Entry 9ETZ (electron microscopy, 2.40 A resolution); this record covers chains C and D of the 32 polymer chains in the assembly.

[Chain C]
Name: Cytochrome b
From: Saccharomyces cerevisiae
Notes: EC 7.1.1.8
UniProtKB: P00163 (CYB_YEAST); numbering as in UniProt (aligned over 1-385)
Sequence (385 residues; row label = number of the first residue in the row):
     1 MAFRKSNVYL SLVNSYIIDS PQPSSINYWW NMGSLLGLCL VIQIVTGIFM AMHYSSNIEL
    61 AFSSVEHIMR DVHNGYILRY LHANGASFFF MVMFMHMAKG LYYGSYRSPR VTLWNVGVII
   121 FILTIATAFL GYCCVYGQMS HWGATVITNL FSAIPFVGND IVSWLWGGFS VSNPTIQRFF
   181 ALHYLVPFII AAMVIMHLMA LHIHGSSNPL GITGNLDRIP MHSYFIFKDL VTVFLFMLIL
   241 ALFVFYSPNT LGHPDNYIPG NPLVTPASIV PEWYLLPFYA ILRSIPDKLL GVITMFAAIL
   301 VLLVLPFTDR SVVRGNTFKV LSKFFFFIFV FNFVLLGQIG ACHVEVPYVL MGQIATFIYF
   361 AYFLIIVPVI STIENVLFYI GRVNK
Bound ions: heme Fe site 1: His-82, His-183; heme Fe site 2: His-96, His-197
Residues lining bound ligands:
  - heme (HEM), molecule 1: Trp-30, Met-32, Gly-33, Ser-34, Leu-36, Gly-37, Phe-89, Met-93, His-96, Met-97, Lys-99, Ser-105, Leu-113, Trp-114, Gly-117, Val-118, Ile-120, Phe-121, Val-194, His-197, Leu-198, Leu-201, Ser-206, Ser-207
  - heme (HEM), molecule 2: Leu-40, Gln-43, Ile-44, Gly-47, Ile-48, Met-50, Ala-51, Tyr-54, Val-65, Arg-79, His-82, Ala-83, Ala-86, Thr-127, Ala-128, Gly-131, Tyr-132, Cys-134, Val-135, Phe-180, His-183, Tyr-184, Pro-187, Glu-272, Tyr-274
  - 1,2-diacyl-sn-glycero-3-phoshocholine (PCF): Trp-29, Phe-94, Met-95, Met-97, Ala-98, Tyr-102, Tyr-103, Thr-317, Phe-318, Phe-326, Phe-327, Phe-329, Val-330, Phe-333
  - UQ6 (5-(3,7,11,15,19,23-hexamethyl-tetracosa-2,6,10,14,18,22-hexaenyl)-2,3-dimethoxy-6-methyl-benzene-1,4-diol), molecule 1: Tyr-16, Ile-17, Gly-33, Ser-34, Gly-37, Leu-38, Leu-40, Val-41, Ile-44, Val-45, Ile-48, Phe-49, Met-52, Ala-191, Leu-198, Met-221, Ile-226, Asp-229
  - UQ6, molecule 2: Trp-164, Leu-182, Leu-185

[Chain D]
Name: Cytochrome c1, heme protein, mitochondrial
From: Saccharomyces cerevisiae
Notes: EC 7.1.1.8
UniProtKB: P07143 (CY1_YEAST); residue numbers follow UniProt; this construct covers 62-308
Sequence (247 residues; each row starts with the number of its first residue):
    62 MTAAEHGLHA PAYAWSHNGP FETFDHASIR RGYQVYREVC AACHSLDRVA WRTLVGVSHT
   122 NEEVRNMAEE FEYDDEPDEQ GNPKKRPGKL SDYIPGPYPN EQAARAANQG ALPPDLSLIV
   182 KARHGGCDYI FSLLTGYPDE PPAGVALPPG SNYNPYFPGG SIAMARVLFD DMVEYEDGTP
   242 ATTSQMAKDV TTFLNWCAEP EHDERKRLGL KTVIILSSLY LLSIWVKKFK WAGIKTRKFV
   302 FNPPKPR
Bound ions: heme c Fe: His-105, Met-225
Residues lining bound ligands: heme c (HEC): Val-100, Cys-101, Cys-104, His-105, Asn-169, Ala-172, Leu-173, Pro-174, Pro-175, Leu-177, Ile-180, Arg-184, Tyr-190, Ile-191, Leu-194, Leu-195, Phe-218, Ile-223, Ala-224, Met-225, Val-228, Leu-229, Val-251

[Chain C / chain D interface]
Residue-residue contacts (53; chain C residue first):
  Phe-62(C) with Arg-109(D)
  Ser-63(C) with Arg-109(D), hydrogen bond
  Glu-66(C) with Arg-109(D); Leu-179(D)
  Met-69(C) with Lys-182(D)
  Arg-70(C) with Arg-109(D); Ser-178(D); Leu-179(D); Cys-258(D), hydrogen bond (side chain-backbone)
  Asp-71(C) with Arg-113(D), salt bridge
  Tyr-76(C) with Glu-262(D); Arg-266(D)
  Tyr-80(C) with Lys-182(D), hydrogen bond
  Asp-217(C) with Arg-298(D), salt bridge
  Ile-219(C) with Ile-295(D), hydrophobic
  Ser-223(C) with Lys-291(D)
  Tyr-224(C) with Lys-291(D); Trp-292(D), hydrogen bond (backbone-side chain); Ile-295(D), hydrophobic
  Phe-225(C) with Trp-292(D), hydrophobic
  Phe-227(C) with Val-287(D), hydrophobic; Lys-291(D)
  Lys-228(C) with Lys-288(D)
  Val-231(C) with Tyr-281(D); Ser-284(D)
  Phe-234(C) with Leu-280(D); Tyr-281(D), hydrophobic; Ser-284(D)
  Leu-235(C) with Tyr-281(D), hydrophobic
  Met-237(C) with Leu-277(D)
  Leu-238(C) with Val-274(D); Leu-277(D), hydrophobic; Ser-278(D)
  Leu-242(C) with Val-274(D), hydrophobic
  Val-244(C) with Arg-266(D)
  Phe-245(C) with Arg-266(D), hydrogen bond (backbone-side chain); Leu-269(D), hydrophobic; Gly-270(D); Thr-273(D)
  Tyr-246(C) with Pro-81(D); Lys-267(D); Gly-270(D), hydrogen bond (side chain-backbone); Leu-271(D), hydrogen bond (side chain-backbone)
  Pro-248(C) with Arg-266(D)
  Asn-249(C) with Lys-182(D)
  Pro-254(C) with Lys-182(D); Ala-183(D)
  Tyr-257(C) with Lys-182(D), hydrogen bond; Ala-183(D), hydrophobic
  Ile-258(C) with Ala-183(D), hydrophobic
  Pro-259(C) with Arg-109(D)
  His-343(C) with Met-62(D)
  Glu-345(C) with Met-62(D), hydrogen bond (side chain-backbone)
Other interface residues (no listed pair), chain C (38 interface residues in all): Ser-24, Tyr-28, Ile-77, Leu-230, Ala-241, Asp-255
Other interface residues (no listed pair), chain D (37 interface residues in all): Val-110, Arg-184, His-185, Ala-259, Glu-260, Pro-261, Glu-265, Ile-285, Phe-300

[Overview]
Chain C and chain D form an interface of 38 and 37 residues respectively; the contacts include 9 hydrogen
bonds and 2 salt bridges. Polar contacts include Asp-71(C)/Arg-113(D), Asp-217(C)/Arg-298(D) and
Ser-63(C)/Arg-109(D). Ligands of chain C: heme, 1,2-diacyl-sn-glycero-3-phoshocholine and compound UQ6.
Chain C is Cytochrome b and chain D is Cytochrome c1, heme protein, mitochondrial, both from Saccharomyces
cerevisiae; the structure, III2IV respiratory supercomplex from Saccharomyces cerevisiae, was determined by
electron microscopy.
